PDB entry 4PY8 | X-ray diffraction, 2.91 A resolution | chains B and I of the 4 polymer chains in the assembly

# Chain B
Protein: Hemagglutinin HA2 chain
From: Influenza A virus
Notes: fragment: membrane fusion subunit
UniProt: Q9WFX3 (HEMA_I18A0); residues 1-176 here correspond to UniProt positions 345-520 (UniProt number = residue number + 344)
Amino-acid sequence (179 residues; each row starts with the number of its first residue):
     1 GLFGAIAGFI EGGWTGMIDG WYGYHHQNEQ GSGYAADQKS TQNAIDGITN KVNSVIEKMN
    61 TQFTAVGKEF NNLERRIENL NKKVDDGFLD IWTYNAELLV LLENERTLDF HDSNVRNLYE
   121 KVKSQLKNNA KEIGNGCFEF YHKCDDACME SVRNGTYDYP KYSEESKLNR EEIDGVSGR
Disordered / not traced: 63-64, 174-179
Construct notes: expression tag (177-179)
Disulfide bonds: Cys144-Cys148
Curated features (UniProtKB/Swiss-Prot):
  - glycosylation: Asn154 (N-linked (GlcNAc...) asparagine)

# Chain I
Protein: antibody 3.1 heavy chain
From: Homo sapiens
Notes: fragment: Fab; antibody fragment or engineered binder
Amino-acid sequence (219 residues; numbered 1 to 219; the number before each row is that of its first residue):
     1 QVQLVQSGGG VVQPGRSLRL SCAASEFTFR MYATHWVRQA PGKGLEWVAL ISYDGSNKYY
    61 ADSVKGRFTI SRDNSMNTVY LQMNTLRPED TAVYYCARDL GGYFIRGIMD VWGQGTLVTV
   121 SSASTKGPSV FPLAPSSGGT AALGCLVKDY FPEPVTVSWN SGALTSGVHT FPAVLQSSGL
   181 YSLSSVVTVP SSSLGTQTYI CNVNHKPSNT KVDKRVEPK
Disulfide bonds: Cys22-Cys96

# Interface between chain B and chain I
Contacting residue pairs (20):
  Ile18(B) with Phe104(I)
  Asp19(B) with Phe104(I)
  Gly20(B) with Phe104(I)
  Trp21(B) with Tyr103(I), hydrophobic; Phe104(I)
  Gln38(B) with Arg106(I)
  Thr41(B) with Phe104(I)
  Gln42(B) with Leu100(I), hydrogen bond (side chain-backbone); Gly101(I); Arg106(I), hydrogen bond
  Ile45(B) with Gly101(I); Phe104(I), hydrophobic
  Thr49(B) with Thr28(I); Met31(I); Tyr32(I), hydrogen bond
  Val52(B) with Phe27(I), hydrophobic; Thr28(I)
  Asn53(B) with Glu26(I), hydrogen bond; Thr28(I), hydrogen bond
  Ile56(B) with Phe27(I), hydrophobic
Other interface residues (no listed pair), chain B (13 interface residues in all): Asp46

# Summary
13 residues of chain B face 10 of chain I across their interface; the contacts include 5 hydrogen bonds. Polar
contacts include Gln42(B)-Leu100(I), Gln42(B)-Arg106(I) and Thr49(B)-Tyr32(I).
Here chain B is Hemagglutinin HA2 chain (Influenza A virus) and chain I is antibody 3.1 heavy chain (Homo
sapiens). Entry 4PY8 (Crystal structure of Fab 3.1 in complex with the 1918 influenza virus hemagglutinin) was
determined by X-ray diffraction, deposited together with 4PY7.
